PDB entry 7F1V | X-ray diffraction, 2.25 A resolution | chains B and D of the 4 polymer chains in the assembly

[Chain B (and D)]
Molecule: L-methionine gamma-lyase
From: Pseudomonas putida
Notes: EC 4.4.1.11, 4.4.1.2; chain D of this document is another copy of the same molecule, construct and numbering; everything in this record applies to it too
Reference sequence: P13254 (MEGL_PSEPU); residue numbers follow UniProt; this construct covers 1-398
Amino-acid sequence (398 residues; numbered 1 to 398; the number before each row is that of its first residue):
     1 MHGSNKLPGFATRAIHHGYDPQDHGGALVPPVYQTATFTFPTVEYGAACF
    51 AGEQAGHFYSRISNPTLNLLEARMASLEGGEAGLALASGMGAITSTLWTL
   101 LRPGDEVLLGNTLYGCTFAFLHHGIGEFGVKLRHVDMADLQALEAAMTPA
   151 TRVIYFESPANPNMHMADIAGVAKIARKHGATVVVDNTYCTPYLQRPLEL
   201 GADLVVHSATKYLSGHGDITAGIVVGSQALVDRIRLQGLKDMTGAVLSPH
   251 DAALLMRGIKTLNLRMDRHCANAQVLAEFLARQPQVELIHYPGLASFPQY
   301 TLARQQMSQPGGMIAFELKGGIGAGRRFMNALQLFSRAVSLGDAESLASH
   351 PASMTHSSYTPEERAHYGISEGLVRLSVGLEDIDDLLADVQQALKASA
Disordered / not traced: 1-6
Sequence notes: engineered mutation Ser349 (Gln in P13254)
Modified residues: Lys211 ((2S)-2-amino-6-[[3-hydroxy-2-methyl-5-(phosphonooxymethyl)pyridin-4-yl]methylideneamino]hexanoic acid; LLP)
Curated features (UniProtKB/Swiss-Prot):
  - binding site (pyridoxal 5'-phosphate): Tyr59 to Arg61, Gly89, Met90, Ser208 to Thr210
  - binding site (substrate): Tyr114, Arg375
  - modified residue: Lys211 (N6-(pyridoxal phosphate)lysine)
  - mutagenesis: Arg61 (R61A/E/F: Loss of elimination activity against L-methionine), Cys116 (C116H: Drastic decrease of the catalytic efficiency of the elimination reaction with L-methionine, by 6700-fold, and increases that with L-cysteine by 7-fold, mainly due to changes in kcat ...), Lys240 (K240D/E: Marked decrease in elimination activity against both L-methionine and DL-homocysteine ...), Asp241 (D241H/R: 5 to 14-fold reduction in alpha,gamma-elimination activity against L-methionine, while no change in affinity for L-methionine)

[Interface between chain B and chain D]
Contacting residue pairs (34; chain B residue first):
  Pro21(B) - Thr39(D)
  Gln22(B) - Thr39(D)  hydrogen bond
  Gln22(B) - Phe40(D)
  Gln22(B) - Pro41(D)
  His24(B) - Tyr33(D)
  Gly25(B) - Phe38(D)
  Gly26(B) - Phe38(D)
  Gly26(B) - Thr39(D)  hydrogen bond (backbone-backbone)
  Ala27(B) - Tyr33(D)  hydrophobic
  Ala27(B) - Phe38(D)
  Leu28(B) - Thr35(D)
  Leu28(B) - Thr37(D)  hydrogen bond (backbone-backbone)
  Leu28(B) - Thr39(D)
  Val29(B) - Gln34(D)
  Val29(B) - Thr35(D)  hydrogen bond (backbone-side chain)
  Pro31(B) - Pro31(D)  hydrophobic
  Pro31(B) - Val32(D)
  Pro31(B) - Tyr33(D)  hydrophobic
  Val32(B) - Pro31(D)
  Val32(B) - Val32(D)  hydrogen bond (backbone-backbone)
  Tyr33(B) - His24(D)
  Tyr33(B) - Ala27(D)  hydrophobic
  Tyr33(B) - Pro31(D)  hydrophobic
  Gln34(B) - Val29(D)
  Thr35(B) - Ala27(D)
  Thr35(B) - Leu28(D)  hydrogen bond (side chain-backbone)
  Thr35(B) - Val29(D)  hydrogen bond (side chain-backbone)
  Thr37(B) - Leu28(D)  hydrogen bond (backbone-backbone)
  Phe38(B) - Gly25(D)
  Phe38(B) - Gly26(D)
  Phe38(B) - Ala27(D)  hydrophobic
  Thr39(B) - Pro21(D)
  Thr39(B) - Gly26(D)  hydrogen bond (backbone-backbone)
  Thr39(B) - Leu28(D)
Also at the interface, not in a pair above, chain B (17 interface residues in all): Pro41
Also at the interface, not in a pair above, chain D (18 interface residues in all): Gln22

[In short]
The interface between chain B and chain D involves 17 residues on one side and 18 on the other; the contacts
include 9 hydrogen bonds. Among the polar pairs are Gln22(B)-Thr39(D), Val29(B)-Thr35(D) and
Thr35(B)-Leu28(D).
Chain B and chain D are both L-methionine gamma-lyase (Pseudomonas putida); the structure, Crystal structure
of Pseudomonas putida methionine gamma-lyase Q349S mutant with L-homocysteine intermediates, was determined by
X-ray diffraction (same publication as 7F1P and 7F1U).
